PDB entry 5AZF | X-ray diffraction, 1.60 A resolution | chains A and C

Chain A:
Protein: Protein lgg-1
From: Caenorhabditis elegans
Reference sequence: Q09490 (LGG1_CAEEL); numbering as in UniProt (aligned over 1-116)
Chain sequence (119 residues; numbered -2 to 116; the number before each row is that of its first residue; numbers below 1 keep their minus sign (Gly-2 is residue -2)):
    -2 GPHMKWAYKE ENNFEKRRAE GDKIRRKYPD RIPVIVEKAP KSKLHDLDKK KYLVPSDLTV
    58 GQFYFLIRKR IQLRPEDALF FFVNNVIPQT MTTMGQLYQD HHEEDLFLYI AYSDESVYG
Differences from the reference sequence: expression tag (-2 to 0)
UniProt features mapped onto this chain:
  - site: Tyr25 (Required for the interaction with unc-51), Arg28 (Required for interaction with sqst-1), Leu50 (Required for the interaction with unc-51), Phe104 (Required for the interaction with unc-51), Gly116 (Cleavage)
  - lipidation: Gly116 (Phosphatidylethanolamine amidated glycine)
Ion coordination: Cd2+ site 1: Gly-2 (shared with 2 residues of chain B); Cd2+ site 2: His0, Gly116 (shared with 1 residue of chain B); Cd2+ site 3: His42, Asp97; Cd2+ site 4 near His98 (its only coordinating residue here); Cd2+ site 5 near His99 (its only coordinating residue here)

Chain C:
Protein: peptide from Autophagy-related protein 19
Reference sequence: P35193 (ATG19_YEAST); residues 1-4 here correspond to UniProt positions 412-415 (UniProt number = residue number + 411)
Chain sequence (4 residues; each row starts with the number of its first residue):
     1 WEEL
Ion coordination: Cd2+: Trp1 (shared with 1 residue of chain B)

Chain A / chain C interface:
Contacting residue pairs (26):
  Glu17(A) - Trp1(C)  hydrogen bond
  Ile21(A) - Trp1(C)
  Arg28(A) - Glu3(C)  salt bridge
  Pro30(A) - Trp1(C)  hydrophobic
  Val31(A) - Trp1(C)
  Ile32(A) - Trp1(C)  hydrophobic
  Lys46(A) - Glu2(C)
  Lys48(A) - Trp1(C)
  Lys48(A) - Glu2(C)  hydrogen bond (backbone-backbone)
  Tyr49(A) - Trp1(C)
  Tyr49(A) - Glu2(C)
  Tyr49(A) - Leu4(C)  hydrophobic
  Leu50(A) - Trp1(C)  hydrophobic
  Leu50(A) - Glu2(C)  hydrogen bond (backbone-backbone)
  Leu50(A) - Glu3(C)
  Leu50(A) - Leu4(C)  hydrogen bond (backbone-backbone)
  Val51(A) - Glu3(C)
  Val51(A) - Leu4(C)  hydrophobic
  Pro52(A) - Glu3(C)
  Phe60(A) - Leu4(C)  hydrophobic
  Leu63(A) - Leu4(C)  hydrophobic
  Ile64(A) - Leu4(C)  hydrophobic
  Arg67(A) - Glu2(C)  salt bridge
  Arg67(A) - Glu3(C)  hydrogen bond (side chain-backbone)
  Arg67(A) - Leu4(C)  hydrogen bond (side chain-backbone)
  Phe104(A) - Trp1(C)  hydrophobic

In short:
The interface between chain A and chain C involves 17 residues on one side and 4 on the other, with 6 hydrogen
bonds and 2 salt bridges. Among the polar pairs are Arg28(A)-Glu3(C), Arg67(A)-Glu2(C) and Glu17(A)-Trp1(C).
His0(A) and Gly116(A) form the Cd2+ site 2.
Chain A is Protein lgg-1 (Caenorhabditis elegans) and chain C is peptide from Autophagy-related protein 19;
the structure, Crystal structure of LGG-1 complexed with a WEEL peptide, was determined by X-ray diffraction,
deposited together with 5E6N, 5E6O and 5AZH.
